PDB entry 9I6B | electron microscopy, 2.70 A resolution | chains G and A of the 10 polymer chains in the assembly

# Chain G
Molecule: Mitochondrial import receptor subunit tom6
Source organism: Thermochaetoides thermophila DSM 1495
Reference sequence: G0S9G0 (G0S9G0_CHATD); residues 1-84 here = UniProt positions 1-84
Chain sequence (84 residues; each row starts with the number of its first residue):
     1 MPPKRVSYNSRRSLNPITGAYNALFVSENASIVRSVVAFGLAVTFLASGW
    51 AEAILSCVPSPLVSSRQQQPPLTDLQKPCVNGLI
Disordered / not traced: 1-15, 57-84
Residues lining bound ligands:
  - DU0 (2-[2-[(1S,2S,4S,5'R,6R,7S,8R,9S,12S,13R,16S)-5',7,9,13-tetramethylspiro[5-oxapentacyclo[10.8.0.02,9.04,8.013,18]icos-18-ene-6,2'-oxane]-16-yl]oxyethyl]propane-1,3-diol), molecule 1: Phe39, Gly40, Val43, Thr44, Ala47, Ser48
  - DU0, molecule 2: Phe39, Val43, Ala47
  - 1,2-diacyl-sn-glycero-3-phosphocholine (PC1): Ile54, Leu55, Ser56

# Chain A
Molecule: Mitochondrial import receptor subunit (Tom40)-like protein
Source organism: Thermochaetoides thermophila DSM 1495
Reference sequence: G0S7S2 (G0S7S2_CHATD); numbering as in UniProt; present here: 1-256, 267-347
Chain sequence (347 residues; each row starts with the number of its first residue; note: 9 numbers in that range are skipped by the numbering (no residue carries them; nothing is unmodelled there); a row labelled like 256A-256I holds insertion residues (256A, then the next letters in order)):
     1 MASSTNSPLAFLRSNPVFASLSDLYDAFQERRQKLGLSNPGLVENIAKEV
    51 QRDVLTTNLMFSGLRADLTKAFSLNPLFQVSHQFAMGERLSPYTFAALYG
   101 TSKMFAQGNIDDQGNLSTTFNYRWTPSFTTKTRFQITPGATGQDMAQFEH
   151 EYSGADFTATIKALNPSFLEGGLTGIFVGQYLQSITPKLSLGLEAVWQRA
   201 GLTQGPDTAISYVGRYKTENWIASAQLQAQGALNASYWQRLGEKVQAGVD
   251 MTLSVN
256A-256I PGAAMMGGP
   265 T
   267 KEGITTFGAKYDFRMSTFRAQIDTKGKLSCVLEKRVAAPVMMTFAADVDH
   317 FTQQAKVGVGISIEAGGEELQDQQPAPNIPF
Disordered / not traced: 1-20, 256A-256I
Residues lining bound ligands:
  - DU0 (2-[2-[(1S,2S,4S,5'R,6R,7S,8R,9S,12S,13R,16S)-5',7,9,13-tetramethylspiro[5-oxapentacyclo[10.8.0.02,9.04,8.013,18]icos-18-ene-6,2'-oxane]-16-yl]oxyethyl]propane-1,3-diol), molecule 1: Leu68, Ala303, Ala304, Pro305, Val306, Ile329
  - DU0, molecule 2: Leu189, Leu191, Val213, Gly214, Arg215, Tyr216, Trp221, Ala223, Ser224, Ala225
  - DU0, molecule 3: Trp221, Ala223, Ser224, Ala225, Ala235, Ser236, Tyr237
  - 1,2-diacyl-sn-glycero-3-phosphocholine (PC1), molecule 1: His82, Tyr93, Phe95, Ile110, Asp111, Asp112, Gln113, Gly114, Pro138
  - 1,2-diacyl-sn-glycero-3-phosphocholine (PC1), molecule 2: His82, Phe84, Tyr93, Asp112, Gln113
  - 1,2-diacyl-sn-glycero-3-phosphocholine (PC1), molecule 3: Phe134, Gln135, Ile136, Thr141, Gly142, Gln143, Asp144, Met145, Ala146, Phe148, Asn165, Pro166, Ser167, Phe168, Leu173
  - 1,2-diacyl-sn-glycero-3-phosphocholine (PC1), molecule 4: Phe273, Gly274, Ala275, Tyr277, Phe284, Ala286, Gln287, Ile288, Leu294
  - 1,2-diacyl-sn-glycero-3-phosphocholine (PC1), molecule 5: Gly292, His316, Phe317
  - diundecyl phosphatidyl choline (PLC): Leu64, Arg65, Ala66, Phe84, Met86, Leu298, Lys300, Val302, Met308, Phe310, Val325, Ile327

# Interface between chain G and chain A
Pairs across the interface - 33 pairs, chain G then chain A:
  Glu28(G) - Lys267(A)  salt bridge
  Ser31(G) - Gly269(A)  hydrogen bond (side chain-backbone)
  Ile32(G) - Leu253(A)  hydrophobic
  Ile32(G) - Ser254(A)
  Ile32(G) - Lys267(A)
  Ile32(G) - Glu268(A)
  Ile32(G) - Gly269(A)
  Ser35(G) - Met251(A)
  Ser35(G) - Leu253(A)
  Ser35(G) - Gly269(A)
  Ser35(G) - Ile270(A)
  Ser35(G) - Thr271(A)  hydrogen bond (backbone-side chain)
  Val36(G) - Met251(A)  hydrophobic
  Val36(G) - Leu253(A)  hydrophobic
  Ala38(G) - Thr271(A)
  Ala38(G) - Thr290(A)
  Phe39(G) - Ala235(A)
  Phe39(G) - Val249(A)  hydrophobic
  Phe39(G) - Met251(A)  hydrophobic
  Phe39(G) - Thr271(A)
  Ala42(G) - Val249(A)  hydrophobic
  Val43(G) - Tyr237(A)  hydrophobic
  Leu46(G) - Tyr237(A)  hydrophobic
  Leu46(G) - Gln239(A)  hydrogen bond (backbone-side chain)
  Leu46(G) - Ala247(A)  hydrophobic
  Leu46(G) - Val249(A)  hydrophobic
  Leu46(G) - Phe273(A)  hydrophobic
  Ala47(G) - Tyr237(A)
  Ala47(G) - Gln239(A)
  Glu52(G) - Leu241(A)
  Leu55(G) - Leu241(A)  hydrophobic
  Leu55(G) - Tyr277(A)  hydrogen bond (backbone-side chain)
  Ser56(G) - Leu241(A)  hydrogen bond (side chain-backbone)
Also at the interface, not in a pair above, chain G (18 interface residues in all): Asn29, Arg34, Phe45, Ala51
Also at the interface, not in a pair above, chain A (23 interface residues in all): Ser236, Gly242, Val245, Gly248, Asp250, Val255

# Summary
18 residues of chain G face 23 of chain A across their interface, with 5 hydrogen bonds and 1 salt bridge.
Polar contacts include Glu28(G)-Lys267(A), Ser31(G)-Gly269(A) and Ser35(G)-Thr271(A). One
1,2-diacyl-sn-glycero-3-phosphocholine molecule and one compound DU0 molecule are bound between chain G and
chain A.
Chain G is Mitochondrial import receptor subunit tom6 and chain A is Mitochondrial import receptor subunit
(Tom40)-like protein, both from Thermochaetoides thermophila DSM 1495; the structure, CryoEM structure of the
Chaetomium thermophilum TOM core complex at 2.7 angstrom resolution (pALDH treated), was determined by
electron microscopy (same publication as 9I7P and 9I7T).
